Entry 4UQR (X-ray diffraction, 1.72 A resolution); this record covers chain A.

# Chain A
Protein: Nitric oxide synthase oxygenase
Source organism: Bacillus subtilis
Notes: EC 1.14.13.165
Reference sequence: O34453 (NOSO_BACSU); numbering as in UniProt (aligned over 1-363)
Sequence (363 residues; each row starts with the number of its first residue):
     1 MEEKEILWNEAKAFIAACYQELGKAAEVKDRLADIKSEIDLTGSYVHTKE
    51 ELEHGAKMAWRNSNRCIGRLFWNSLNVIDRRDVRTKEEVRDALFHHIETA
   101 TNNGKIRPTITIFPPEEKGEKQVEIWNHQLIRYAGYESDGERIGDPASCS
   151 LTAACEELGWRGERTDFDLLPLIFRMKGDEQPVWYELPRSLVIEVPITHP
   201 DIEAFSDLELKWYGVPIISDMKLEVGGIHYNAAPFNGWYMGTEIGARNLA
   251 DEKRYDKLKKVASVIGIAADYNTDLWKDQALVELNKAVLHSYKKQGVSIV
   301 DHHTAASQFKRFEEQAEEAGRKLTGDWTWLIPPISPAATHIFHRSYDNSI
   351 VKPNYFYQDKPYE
Not modelled in the structure: 1
Sequence notes: engineered mutation Ala25 (Glu in O34453), Ala26 (Glu in O34453), Ala316 (Glu in O34453)
Metal / ion sites: heme Fe near Cys66 (its only coordinating residue here)
Ligand contacts:
  - tetrahydrobiopterin (H4B): Arg247, Trp327, Thr328, Trp329, Phe342, His343, Arg344, Ser345
  - heme (HEM): Trp60, Ser63, Arg65, Cys66, Ile67, Gly68, Leu75, Pro108, Ile218, Met221, Phe235, Asn236, Gly237, Trp238, Tyr239, Met240, Glu243, Val300, Trp329, Tyr355, Tyr357
  - N-omega-nitro-L-arginine (NRG): Gln129, Arg132, Tyr213, Pro216, Ile218, Phe235, Asn236, Gly237, Trp238, Tyr239, Glu243, Asn248
  - N-propanol (POL): Arg142, Gly144, Pro146, Asp166, Arg254, Tyr255, Lys257
Reported in the primary citation:
  - binding site for N-omega-nitro-L-arginine: Gly237, Trp238, Glu243

# Overview
Chain A binds heme, tetrahydrobiopterin, N-omega-nitro-L-arginine and N-propanol. The paper reports a binding
site for N-omega-nitro-L-arginine at Gly237, Trp238 and Glu243.
Chain A is Nitric oxide synthase oxygenase (Bacillus subtilis); the structure, Structure of Bacillus subtilis
Nitric Oxide Synthase in complex with N-omega-Nitro-L-Arginine, was determined by X-ray diffraction (same
publication as 4UQS).
